Entry 3HZ3 (X-ray diffraction, 2.22 A resolution); this record covers chain A.

# Chain A
Protein: Glucansucrase
Source organism: Lactobacillus reuteri
Notes: EC 2.4.1.5; fragment: N-terminally truncated GTF180
UniProt: Q5SBN3 (Q5SBN3_LACRE); numbering as in UniProt (aligned over 742-1772)
Sequence (1039 residues; numbered 740 to 1778; the number before each row is that of its first residue):
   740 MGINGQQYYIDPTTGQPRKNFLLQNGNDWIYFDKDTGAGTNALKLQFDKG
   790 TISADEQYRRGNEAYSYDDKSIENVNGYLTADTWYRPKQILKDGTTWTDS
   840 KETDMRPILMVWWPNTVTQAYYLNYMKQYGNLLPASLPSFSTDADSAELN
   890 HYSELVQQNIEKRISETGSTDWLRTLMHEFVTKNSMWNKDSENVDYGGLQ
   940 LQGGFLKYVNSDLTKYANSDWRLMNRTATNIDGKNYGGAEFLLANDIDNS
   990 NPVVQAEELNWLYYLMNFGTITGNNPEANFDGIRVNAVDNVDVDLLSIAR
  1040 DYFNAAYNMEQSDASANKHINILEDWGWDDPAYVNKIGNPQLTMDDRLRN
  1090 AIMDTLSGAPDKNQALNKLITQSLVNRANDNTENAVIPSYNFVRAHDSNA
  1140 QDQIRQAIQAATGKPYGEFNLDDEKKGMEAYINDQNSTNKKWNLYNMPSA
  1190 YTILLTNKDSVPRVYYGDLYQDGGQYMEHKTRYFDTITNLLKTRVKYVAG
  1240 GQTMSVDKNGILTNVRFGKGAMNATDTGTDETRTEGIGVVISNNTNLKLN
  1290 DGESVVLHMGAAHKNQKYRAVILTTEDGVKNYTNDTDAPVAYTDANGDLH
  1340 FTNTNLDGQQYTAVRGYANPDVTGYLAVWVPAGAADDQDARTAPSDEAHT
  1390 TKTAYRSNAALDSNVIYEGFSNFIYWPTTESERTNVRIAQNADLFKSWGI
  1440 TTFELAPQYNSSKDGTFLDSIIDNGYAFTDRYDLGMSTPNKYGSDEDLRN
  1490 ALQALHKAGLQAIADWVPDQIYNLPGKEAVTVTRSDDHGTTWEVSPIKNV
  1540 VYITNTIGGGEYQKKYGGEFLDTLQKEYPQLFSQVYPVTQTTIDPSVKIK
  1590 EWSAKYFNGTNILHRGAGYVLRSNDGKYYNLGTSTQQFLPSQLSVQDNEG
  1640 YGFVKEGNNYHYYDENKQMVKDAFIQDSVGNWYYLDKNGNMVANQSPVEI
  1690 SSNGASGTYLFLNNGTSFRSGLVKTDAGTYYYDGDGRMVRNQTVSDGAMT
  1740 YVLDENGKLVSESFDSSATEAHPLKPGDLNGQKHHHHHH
Disordered / not traced: 740-745, 1692-1694, 1752-1778
Construct notes: expression tag (740-741, 1773-1778); engineered mutation Asn-1025 (Asp in Q5SBN3)
Bound ions: Ca2+: Glu-979, Asp-985, Asn-1029, Asp-1508
What the authors report for this chain:
  - catalytic residues: Glu-1063, Asp-1136
  - binding site for alpha-D-glucopyranose: Arg-1023, His-1135, Asp-1136, Asp-1458, Tyr-1465, Gln-1509, Trp-1531
  - contacts within the chain: Tyr-1465/Asp-1504 (hydrogen bond)
  - binding site for beta-D-fructofuranose: Asn-1029, Glu-1063, Trp-1065, Gln-1140
  - mutagenesis - D1136N: decreased catalytic activity

# Overview
The Ca2+ site is built by Glu-979, Asp-985, Asn-1029 and Asp-1508. The paper reports catalytic residues
Glu-1063 and Asp-1136; D1136N reduces catalytic activity.
Chain A is Glucansucrase (Lactobacillus reuteri); the structure, Lactobacillus reuteri N-terminally truncated
glucansucrase GTF180(D1025N)-sucrose complex, was determined by X-ray diffraction, deposited together with
3KLK and 3KLL.
